4QWS - chains H and Z of the 28 polymer chains in the assembly; structure by X-ray diffraction, 3.00 A resolution.

Chain H:
Name: Proteasome subunit beta type-2
Organism: Saccharomyces cerevisiae
Notes: EC 3.4.25.1
Reference sequence: P25043 (PSB2_YEAST); residues 1-232 here correspond to UniProt positions 30-261 (UniProt number = residue number + 29)
Sequence (232 residues; row label = number of the first residue in the row):
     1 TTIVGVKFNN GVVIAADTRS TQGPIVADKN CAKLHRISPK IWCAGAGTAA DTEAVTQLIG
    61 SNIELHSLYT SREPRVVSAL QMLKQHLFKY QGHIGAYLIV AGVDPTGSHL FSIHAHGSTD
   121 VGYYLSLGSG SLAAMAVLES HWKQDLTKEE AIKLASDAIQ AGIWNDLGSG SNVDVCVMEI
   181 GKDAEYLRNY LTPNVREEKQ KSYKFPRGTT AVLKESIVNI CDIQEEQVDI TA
Disordered / not traced: 223-232
Covalent attachments: CARFILZOMIB, bound form (3BV) linked to Thr1
Ligand contacts:
  - CARFILZOMIB, bound form (3BV; N-{(2S)-2-[(morpholin-4-ylacetyl)amino]-4-phenylbutanoyl}-L-leucyl-N-[(2R,3S,4S)-1,3-dihydroxy-2,6-dimethylheptan-4-yl]-L-phenylalaninamide), molecule 1: Arg19, Ser20, Thr21, Gln22, Ala27, Lys33, Gly45, Ala46, Gly47, Thr48, Ala49, Thr52, Ser129, Gly168
  - CARFILZOMIB, bound form (3BV), molecule 2: His114, His116, Ser118, Asp120
Curated features (UniProtKB/Swiss-Prot):
  - active site: Thr1 (Nucleophile)

Chain Z:
Name: Proteasome subunit beta type-6
Organism: Saccharomyces cerevisiae
Notes: EC 3.4.25.1
Reference sequence: P23724 (PSB6_YEAST); residues 1-222 here correspond to UniProt positions 20-241 (UniProt number = residue number + 19)
Sequence (222 residues; row label = number of the first residue in the row):
     1 QFNPYGDNGG TILGIAGEDF AVLAGDTRNI TDYSINSRYE PKVFDCGDNI VMSANGFAAD
    61 GDALVKRFKN SVKWYHFDHN DKKLSINSAA RNIQHLLYGK RFFPYYVHTI IAGLDEDGKG
   121 AVYSFDPVGS YEREQCRAGG AAASLIMPFL DNQVNFKNQY EPGTNGKVKK PLKYLSVEEV
   181 IKLVRDSFTS ATERHIQVGD GLEILIVTKD GVRKEFYELK RD
Ligand contacts: CARFILZOMIB, bound form (3BV; N-{(2S)-2-[(morpholin-4-ylacetyl)amino]-4-phenylbutanoyl}-L-leucyl-N-[(2R,3S,4S)-1,3-dihydroxy-2,6-dimethylheptan-4-yl]-L-phenylalaninamide): Arg101, Pro104, His108, Asp126, Pro127, Val128, Ser130

Chain H / chain Z interface:
Residue-residue contacts (59):
  Arg19(H) with Ile196(Z); Asp222(Z), salt bridge
  Pro24(H) with Arg194(Z); His195(Z); Ile196(Z), hydrogen bond (backbone-backbone)
  Ile25(H) with Arg194(Z); His195(Z)
  Val26(H) with Glu193(Z); Arg194(Z), hydrogen bond (backbone-backbone); Ile196(Z), hydrophobic
  Ala27(H) with Arg194(Z), hydrogen bond (backbone-side chain)
  Lys29(H) with Glu193(Z), salt bridge; Arg194(Z)
  Ile163(H) with Asp222(Z)
  Trp164(H) with Ile35(Z); Arg38(Z), hydrogen bond (backbone-side chain); Arg221(Z); Asp222(Z)
  Asn165(H) with Tyr33(Z); Arg38(Z)
  Asp166(H) with Tyr33(Z); Asp222(Z)
  Leu167(H) with Arg28(Z); Ile30(Z), hydrophobic; Asp32(Z); Tyr33(Z), hydrogen bond (backbone-backbone); Ile35(Z), hydrophobic; Ile196(Z)
  Gly168(H) with Tyr33(Z)
  Ser169(H) with Asp222(Z)
  Gly170(H) with Asp222(Z)
  Ser171(H) with Asp222(Z), hydrogen bond (backbone-side chain)
  Asn194(H) with Lys220(Z), hydrogen bond (backbone-side chain); Asp222(Z)
  Arg196(H) with Thr189(Z), hydrogen bond; Ser190(Z), hydrogen bond; Glu193(Z)
  Glu197(H) with Arg185(Z), salt bridge; Thr189(Z)
  Lys199(H) with Asp186(Z)
  Gln200(H) with Lys182(Z); Arg185(Z); Asp186(Z), hydrogen bond (backbone-side chain)
  Lys201(H) with Glu179(Z); Asp186(Z), hydrogen bond (backbone-side chain)
  Tyr203(H) with Phe149(Z); Gln153(Z); Leu183(Z); Asp186(Z), hydrogen bond
  Phe205(H) with Asn152(Z); Gln153(Z); Gln159(Z)
  Pro206(H) with Pro162(Z), hydrophobic
  Arg207(H) with Pro162(Z)
  Gly208(H) with Pro162(Z)
  Thr209(H) with Gln159(Z); Tyr160(Z), hydrogen bond (backbone-backbone)
  Ala211(H) with Tyr160(Z), hydrophobic; Gly166(Z)
Also at the interface, not in a pair above, chain H (32 interface residues in all): Thr21, Gly23, Asp28, Val195
Also at the interface, not in a pair above, chain Z (31 interface residues in all): Ser34, Leu145, Asn158, Glu161

Summary:
32 residues of chain H and 31 residues of chain Z are in contact, with 13 hydrogen bonds and 3 salt bridges.
Polar pairs include Arg19(H)-Asp222(Z), Lys29(H)-Glu193(Z) and Glu197(H)-Arg185(Z). Bound to chain H:
CARFILZOMIB, bound form. Bound to chain Z: CARFILZOMIB, bound form.
Chain H is Proteasome subunit beta type-2 and chain Z is Proteasome subunit beta type-6, both from
Saccharomyces cerevisiae; the structure, yCP beta5-C63F mutant in complex with carfilzomib, was determined by
X-ray diffraction, deposited together with 4QUX, 4QUY, 4QV0, 4QV1, 4QV3, 4QV4 and 42 further entries.
